PDB entry 4OO1 | X-ray diffraction, 3.30 A resolution | chains J and S of the 11 polymer chains in the assembly

[Chain J]
Molecule: Exosome complex exonuclease RRP6
Source organism: Saccharomyces cerevisiae
Notes: EC 3.1.13.-
UniProt: Q12149 (RRP6_YEAST); numbering as in UniProt (aligned over 129-685)
Chain sequence (560 residues; row label = number of the first residue in the row):
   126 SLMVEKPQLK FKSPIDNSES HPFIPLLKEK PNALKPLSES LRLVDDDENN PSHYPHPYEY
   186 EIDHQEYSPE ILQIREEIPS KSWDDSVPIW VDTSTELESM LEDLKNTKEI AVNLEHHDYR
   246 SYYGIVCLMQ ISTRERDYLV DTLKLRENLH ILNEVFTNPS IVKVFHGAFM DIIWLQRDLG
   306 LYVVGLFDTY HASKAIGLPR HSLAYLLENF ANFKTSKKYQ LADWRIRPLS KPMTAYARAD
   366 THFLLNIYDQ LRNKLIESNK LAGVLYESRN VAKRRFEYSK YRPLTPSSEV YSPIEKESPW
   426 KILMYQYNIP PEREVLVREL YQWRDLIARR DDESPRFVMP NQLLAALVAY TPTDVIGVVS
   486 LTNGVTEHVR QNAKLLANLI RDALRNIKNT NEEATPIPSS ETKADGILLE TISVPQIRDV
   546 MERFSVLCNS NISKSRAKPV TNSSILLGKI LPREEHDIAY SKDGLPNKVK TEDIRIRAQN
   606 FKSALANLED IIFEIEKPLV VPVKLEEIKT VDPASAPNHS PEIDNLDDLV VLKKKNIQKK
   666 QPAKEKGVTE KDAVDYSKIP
Not modelled in the structure: 126-127, 517-524, 629-685
Construct notes: expression tag (126-128); engineered mutation Asn238 (Asp in Q12149)
Bound ions: Mg2+: Asn238 (shared with A23(S), A24(S) of chain S)
UniProt features mapped onto this chain:
  - binding site (AMP): Glu240, His241, Trp299, Lys342, Gln345
  - binding site (Mn(2+)): Glu240, Asp296, Asp365
  - binding site (UMP): Glu240, His241, Trp299, Lys342, Gln345
  - binding site (Zn(2+)): Glu240, Asp365
  - modified residue: Ser138 (Phosphoserine), Thr520 (Phosphothreonine), Ser640 (Phosphoserine), Ser645 (Phosphoserine)
From the paper describing this entry:
  - mutagenesis - D238N: abolished catalytic activity (citing earlier work)
  - Mg2+ coordination: Asn238
  - binding site for Poly A RNA (chain S): Glu240, His241, His291, Gly292, Phe294, Met295, Asp296, Trp299, Tyr315, Lys319, His326, Leu328, Gln345, Tyr361
  - conformationally variable residues (loop rearrangement): Pro424 to Asn433

[Chain S]
Molecule: Poly A RNA
Sequence (24 nucleotides; numbered 19 to 42; the number before each row is that of its first residue):
    19 AAAAAAAAAA AAAAAAAAAA AAAA
Not modelled in the structure: 25-42
Bound ions: Mg2+: A23, A24 (shared with Asn238(J) of chain J)

[How chain J and chain S interact]
Contacting residue pairs - 27 pairs, chain J then chain S:
  Asn238(J) with A23(S), phosphate contact; A24(S), hydrogen bond to the phosphate
  Leu239(J) with A24(S), sugar contact
  Glu240(J) with A24(S), phosphate contact
  His241(J) with A24(S), hydrogen bond to the sugar
  His291(J) with A22(S), sugar contact; A23(S), sugar contact
  Gly292(J) with A22(S), sugar contact; A23(S), hydrogen bond to the sugar
  Phe294(J) with A22(S), base contact; A23(S), sugar contact
  Met295(J) with A23(S), base contact
  Asp296(J) with A23(S), hydrogen bond to the sugar
  Trp299(J) with A23(S), base contact; A24(S), sugar contact
  Tyr315(J) with A21(S), hydrogen bond to the base; A22(S), sugar contact
  Lys319(J) with A21(S), hydrogen bond to the base
  Arg325(J) with A22(S), phosphate contact
  His326(J) with A22(S), hydrogen bond to the phosphate
  Ser327(J) with A22(S), phosphate contact; A23(S), hydrogen bond to the phosphate
  Leu328(J) with A23(S), hydrogen bond to the phosphate
  Gln345(J) with A24(S), hydrogen bond to the base
  Trp349(J) with A24(S), phosphate contact
  Tyr361(J) with A24(S), hydrogen bond to the phosphate
  Asp365(J) with A24(S), phosphate contact
Also at the interface, not in a pair above, chain J (22 interface residues in all): His242, Pro324
Also at the interface, not in a pair above, chain S (5 interface residues in all): A20

[Summary]
The interface between chain J and chain S involves 22 residues on one side and 5 on the other, with 11
hydrogen bonds. Among the polar pairs are Tyr315(J)-A21(S), Lys319(J)-A21(S) and Gln345(J)-A24(S). The paper
reports a binding site for Poly A RNA (chain S) at Glu240(J), His241(J) and His291(J) among others; D238N of
chain J abolishes catalytic activity.
Here chain J is Exosome complex exonuclease RRP6 (Saccharomyces cerevisiae) and chain S is Poly A RNA. Entry
4OO1 (Structure of an Rrp6-RNA exosome complex bound to poly(A) RNA) was determined by X-ray diffraction.
